Entry 8YW5 (electron microscopy, 2.84 A resolution); this record covers chains A and N of the 6 polymer chains in the assembly.

# Chain A
Protein: Guanine nucleotide-binding protein G(s) subunit alpha isoforms short
From: Homo sapiens
UniProtKB: P63092 (GNAS2_HUMAN); numbering as in UniProt (aligned over 1-394)
Chain sequence (394 residues; each row starts with the number of its first residue):
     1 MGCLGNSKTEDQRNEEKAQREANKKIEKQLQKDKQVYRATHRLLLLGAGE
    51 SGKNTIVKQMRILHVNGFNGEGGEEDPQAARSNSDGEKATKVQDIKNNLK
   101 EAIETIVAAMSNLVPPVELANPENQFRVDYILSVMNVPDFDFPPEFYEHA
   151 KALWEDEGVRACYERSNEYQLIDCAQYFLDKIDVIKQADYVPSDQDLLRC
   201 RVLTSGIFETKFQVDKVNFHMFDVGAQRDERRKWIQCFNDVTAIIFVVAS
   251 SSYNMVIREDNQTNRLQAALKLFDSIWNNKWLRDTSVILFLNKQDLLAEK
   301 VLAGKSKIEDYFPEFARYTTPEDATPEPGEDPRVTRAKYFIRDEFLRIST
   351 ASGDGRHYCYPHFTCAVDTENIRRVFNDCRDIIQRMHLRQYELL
Disordered / not traced: 1-8, 59-206, 253-262, 305-307
Construct notes: engineered mutation Asn54 (Ser in P63092), Ala226 (Gly in P63092), Ala268 (Glu in P63092), Lys271 (Asn in P63092), Asp274 (Lys in P63092), Lys280 (Arg in P63092), Asp284 (Thr in P63092), Thr285 (Ile in P63092)

# Chain N
Protein: Nanobody-35
From: synthetic construct
Notes: antibody fragment or engineered binder
Chain sequence (140 residues; each row starts with the number of its first residue; numbers below 1 keep their minus sign (Met-1 is residue -1)):
    -1 MAQVQLQESGGGLVQPGGSLRLSCAASGFTFSNYKMNWVRQAPGKGLEWV
    49 SDISQSGASISYTGSVKGRFTISRDNAKNTLYLQMNSLKPEDTAVYYCAR
    99 CPAPFTRDCFDVTSTTYAYRGQGTQVTVSSHHHHHHEPEA
Disordered / not traced: -1 to 0, 129-138
Disulfide bonds: Cys22-Cys96, Cys99-Cys107

# How chain A and chain N interact
Residue-residue contacts (21; chain A residue first):
  Arg228(A) - Thr113(N)
  Asp229(A) - Thr111(N)
  Asp229(A) - Ser112(N)
  Asp229(A) - Thr113(N)
  Glu230(A) - Thr111(N)  hydrogen bond
  Glu230(A) - Thr113(N)
  Glu230(A) - Tyr115(N)
  Arg232(A) - Pro100(N)
  Arg232(A) - Phe108(N)
  Arg232(A) - Tyr115(N)
  Asn264(A) - Thr61(N)
  Gln267(A) - Trp47(N)
  Lys271(A) - Trp47(N)
  Ser275(A) - Asp106(N)
  Ser275(A) - Cys107(N)  hydrogen bond (side chain-backbone)
  Ser275(A) - Phe108(N)
  Asn278(A) - Arg105(N)
  Asn279(A) - Phe108(N)
  Tyr311(A) - Gly62(N)
  Tyr311(A) - Ser63(N)
  Pro313(A) - Gly62(N)
Also at the interface, not in a pair above, chain A (17 interface residues in all): Arg231, Thr263, Leu272, Asp310, Ser352
Also at the interface, not in a pair above, chain N (21 interface residues in all): Lys43, Gly44, Leu45, Glu46, Asp50, Lys65, Thr114, Tyr117

# Overview
17 residues of chain A and 21 residues of chain N are in contact; the contacts include 2 hydrogen bonds. Polar
pairs include Glu230(A)-Thr111(N) and Ser275(A)-Cys107(N).
Chain A is Guanine nucleotide-binding protein G(s) subunit alpha isoforms short (Homo sapiens) and chain N is
Nanobody-35 (synthetic construct); the structure, Cryo-EM structure of the retatrutide-bound human GCGR-Gs
complex, was determined by electron microscopy, deposited together with 8YW3 and 8YW4.
